Entry 5WTE (electron microscopy, 3.40 A resolution); this record covers chains B and C of the 3 polymer chains in the assembly.

Chain B:
Molecule: VP2
Organism: Hepatitis A virus
Amino-acid sequence (222 residues; row label = number of the first residue in the row):
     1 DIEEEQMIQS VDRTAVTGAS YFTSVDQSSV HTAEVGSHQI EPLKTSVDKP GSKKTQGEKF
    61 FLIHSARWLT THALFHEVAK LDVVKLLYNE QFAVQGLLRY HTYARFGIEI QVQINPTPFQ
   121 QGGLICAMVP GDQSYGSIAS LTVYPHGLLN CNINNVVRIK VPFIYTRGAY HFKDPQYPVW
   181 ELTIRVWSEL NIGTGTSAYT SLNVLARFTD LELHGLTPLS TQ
Disordered / not traced: 1-4, 222

Chain C:
Molecule: VP3
Organism: Hepatitis A virus
Amino-acid sequence (246 residues; numbered 1 to 246; the number before each row is that of its first residue):
     1 MMRNETRVST TENVVNLSNY EDARAKMSFA LDQEDWKSDP SQGGGIKITH FTTWTSIPTL
    61 AAQFPFNASD SVGQQIKVIP VDPYFFQMTN TNPDQKCITA LASICQMFCF WRGDLVFDFQ
   121 VFPTKYHSGR LLFCFVPGNE LIDVTGITLK QATTAPCAVM DIAGVQSTLR FRVPWISDTP
   181 YRVNRYTKEA HQKGEYTAIG KLIVYCYNRL TSPSNVAHHV RVNVYLSAIN LECFAPLYHA
   241 MDVTTQ

Chain B / chain C interface:
Pairs across the interface - 63 pairs, chain B then chain C:
  Leu74(B) - Gln63(C)
  Phe75(B) - Thr89(C)
  Arg105(B) - Gln42(C)
  Pro118(B) - Thr124(C)
  Phe119(B) - Tyr126(C)  hydrophobic
  Phe119(B) - Asn215(C)
  Phe119(B) - Val216(C)  hydrophobic
  Gln120(B) - Thr124(C)
  Gln121(B) - Phe122(C)
  Gln121(B) - Pro123(C)
  Gln121(B) - Thr124(C)
  Gln121(B) - His127(C)
  Gln121(B) - Ala217(C)
  Gln121(B) - His219(C)  hydrogen bond (side chain-backbone)
  Gly122(B) - Phe122(C)
  Gly123(B) - Phe122(C)
  Tyr135(B) - Gln95(C)
  Ser137(B) - Gln95(C)
  Ser137(B) - Cys97(C)
  Ser137(B) - Ile98(C)  hydrogen bond (side chain-backbone)
  Ile138(B) - Asn90(C)
  Ile138(B) - Gln95(C)
  Ile138(B) - Cys97(C)
  Ala139(B) - Thr59(C)
  Ala139(B) - Leu60(C)  hydrogen bond (backbone-backbone)
  Ala139(B) - Cys97(C)  hydrophobic
  Ser140(B) - Thr59(C)
  Ser140(B) - Ile98(C)  hydrogen bond (side chain-backbone)
  Ser140(B) - Thr99(C)
  Ser140(B) - Ala100(C)  hydrogen bond (side chain-backbone)
  Thr142(B) - Ile57(C)
  Thr142(B) - Pro58(C)  hydrogen bond (side chain-backbone)
  Thr142(B) - Thr59(C)
  Val143(B) - Ile57(C)  hydrophobic
  Leu148(B) - Tyr225(C)
  Asn150(B) - Gln120(C)
  Asn150(B) - Phe122(C)
  Asn152(B) - Pro123(C)
  Asn152(B) - Lys125(C)  hydrogen bond (backbone-side chain)
  Asn152(B) - Gly164(C)
  Ile153(B) - Val165(C)
  Pro162(B) - Gly44(C)
  Phe163(B) - Gln42(C)
  Ile164(B) - Gln42(C)
  Ile164(B) - Gly43(C)
  Ile164(B) - Gly44(C)
  Tyr165(B) - Gln42(C)
  Arg167(B) - Gln42(C)
  Gly168(B) - Gln42(C)
  Trp187(B) - Leu60(C)  hydrophobic
  Trp187(B) - Gln63(C)
  Trp187(B) - Asn223(C)
  Trp187(B) - Tyr225(C)  hydrogen bond
  Ser188(B) - Gln63(C)  hydrogen bond
  Ser188(B) - Phe122(C)
  Ser188(B) - Arg221(C)
  Glu189(B) - Arg221(C)  salt bridge
  Asn191(B) - Ala217(C)
  Asn191(B) - His219(C)
  Asn191(B) - Arg221(C)  hydrogen bond
  Gly193(B) - Asn215(C)  hydrogen bond (backbone-backbone)
  Thr194(B) - Asn215(C)
  Thr196(B) - Asn215(C)
Other interface residues (no listed pair), chain B (36 interface residues in all): Gly136, Arg185, Ile192
Other interface residues (no listed pair), chain C (37 interface residues in all): Ser41, Trp54, Met88, Val121, Ser167, Val220

Overview:
36 residues of chain B face 37 of chain C across their interface, with 11 hydrogen bonds and 1 salt bridge.
Among the polar pairs are Glu189(B)-Arg221(C), Gln121(B)-His219(C) and Ser137(B)-Ile98(C).
Here chain B is VP2 and chain C is VP3, both from Hepatitis A virus. Entry 5WTE (Cryo-EM structure for
Hepatitis A virus full particle) was determined by electron microscopy together with 5WTF, 5WTG and 5WTH from
the same study.
